5VEO - chain A; structure by X-ray diffraction, 1.53 A resolution.

# Chain A
Molecule: Ectonucleotide pyrophosphatase/phosphodiesterase family member 5
Source organism: Mus musculus
Notes: EC 3.1.-.-
UniProt: Q9EQG7 (ENPP5_MOUSE); residues 25-430 here = UniProt positions 25-430
Chain sequence (416 residues; row label = number of the first residue in the row):
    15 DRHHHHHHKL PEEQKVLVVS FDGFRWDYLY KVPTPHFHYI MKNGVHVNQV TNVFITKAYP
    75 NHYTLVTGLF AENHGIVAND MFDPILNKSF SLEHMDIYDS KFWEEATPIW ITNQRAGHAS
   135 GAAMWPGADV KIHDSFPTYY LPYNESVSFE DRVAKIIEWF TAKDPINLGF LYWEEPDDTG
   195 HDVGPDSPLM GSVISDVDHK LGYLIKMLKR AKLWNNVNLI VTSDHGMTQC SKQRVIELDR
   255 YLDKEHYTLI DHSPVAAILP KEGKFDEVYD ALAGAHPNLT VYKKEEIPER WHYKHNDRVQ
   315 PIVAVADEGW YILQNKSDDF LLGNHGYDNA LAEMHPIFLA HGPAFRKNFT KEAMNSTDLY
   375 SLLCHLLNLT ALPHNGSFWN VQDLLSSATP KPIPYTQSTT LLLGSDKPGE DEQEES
Disordered / not traced: 15-26, 401-430
Sequence notes: expression tag (15-24); engineered mutation A72 (Thr in Q9EQG7)
Covalent attachments: glycan linked to N101, N158, N329, N369, N389; N-acetylglucosamine (NAG) linked to N292
Bound ions: Zn2+ site 1: D36, D238, H239 (together with adenosine monophosphate); Zn2+ site 2: E159, D192 (together with adenosine monophosphate); Zn2+ site 3: D191, H195, H339 (together with adenosine monophosphate)
Residues lining bound ligands: adenosine monophosphate: D36, G37, K71, A72, Y73, N93, L106, M109, I111, Y112, Y157, E159, Y186, E188, D191, D192, H195, D238, H239, H339
Swiss-Prot annotation at these positions:
  - binding site (Zn(2+)): D36, D191, H195, D238, H239, H339
  - glycosylation (N-linked (GlcNAc...) asparagine): N101, N158, N292, N329, N362, N369, N382, N389
  - mutagenesis: Y73 (Y73F: Can hydrolyze nucleotides, with about fourfold higher rates for adenine versus uridine and no strong preference for diphosphates or triphosphates), E159 (E159S: No effect on its ability to hydrolyze NAD)

# Summary
Chain A binds adenosine monophosphate. N-acetylglucosamine is covalently linked to N158, N292, N329, N369 and
N389. The Zn2+ site 1 is built by D36, D238 and H239. UniProt lists 6 Zn2+-binding residues and 2 mutagenesis
sites.
Chain A is Ectonucleotide pyrophosphatase/phosphodiesterase family member 5 (Mus musculus); the structure,
Murine ectonucleotide pyrophosphatase / phosphodiesterase 5 (ENPP5, NPP5), inactive (T72A), in complex with
AMP, was determined by X-ray diffraction (same publication as 5VEM and 5VEN).
